PDB entry 7ZKL | X-ray diffraction, 3.18 A resolution | chains H and A of the 3 polymer chains in the assembly

# Chain H
Protein: Thrombin heavy chain
Source organism: Homo sapiens
Notes: EC 3.4.21.5
Reference sequence: P00734 (THRB_HUMAN); the construct lacks a stretch of the UniProt sequence and is renumbered around it, so the offset changes along the chain: 16-36 = UniProt 364-384; 37-60 = UniProt 386-409; 61-77 = UniProt 419-435; 78-97 = UniProt 437-456; 6 more segments
Amino-acid sequence (259 residues; row label = number of the first residue in the row; note: 2 numbers in that range are skipped by the numbering (no residue carries them; nothing is unmodelled there); a row labelled like 60A-60I holds insertion residues (60A, then the next letters in order)):
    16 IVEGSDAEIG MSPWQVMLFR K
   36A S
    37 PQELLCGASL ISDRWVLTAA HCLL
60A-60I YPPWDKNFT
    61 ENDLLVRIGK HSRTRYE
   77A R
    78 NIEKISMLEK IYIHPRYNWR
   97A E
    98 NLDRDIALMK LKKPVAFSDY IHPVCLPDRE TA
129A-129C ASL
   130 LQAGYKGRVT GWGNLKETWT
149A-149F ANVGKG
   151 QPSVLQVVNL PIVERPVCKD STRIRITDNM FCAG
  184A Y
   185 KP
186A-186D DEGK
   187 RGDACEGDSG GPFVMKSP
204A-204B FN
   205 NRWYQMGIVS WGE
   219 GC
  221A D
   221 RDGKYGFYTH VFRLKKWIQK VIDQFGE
Not modelled in the structure: 149A-149F, 246-247
Disulfide bonds: Cys42-Cys58, Cys168-Cys182, Cys191-Cys220
Glycans and other covalent adducts: compound 0G6 linked to His57, Ser195
Metal / ion sites: Na+ near Lys224 (its only coordinating residue here)
Ligand contacts:
  - 0G6 (D-phenylalanyl-N-[(2S,3S)-6-{[amino(iminio)methyl]amino}-1-chloro-2-hydroxyhexan-3-yl]-L-prolinamide): Tyr60A, Trp60D, Glu97A, Asn98, Leu99, Ile174, Asp189, Ala190, Cys191, Glu192, Gly193, Asp194, Val213, Ser214, Trp215, Gly216, Gly219, Cys220, Gly226, Phe227
  - (2S)-2-hydroxybutanedioic acid (LMR): Ile162, Val163, Glu164, Arg165, Met180, Phe181, Cys182, Arg233
Swiss-Prot annotation at these positions:
  - region: Ala183 to Val200 (High affinity receptor-binding region which is also known as the TP508 peptide)
  - active site (Charge relay system): His57, Asp102, Ser195
  - glycosylation: Asn60G (N-linked (GlcNAc...) (complex) asparagine)
From the paper describing this entry:
  - binding site for TBA-NNp/DDp (chain A): Ile24, Arg75, Tyr76, Glu77, Ile79, Tyr117

# Chain A
Molecule: TBA-NNp/DDp
Sequence (15 nucleotides; numbered 1 to 15; the number before each row is that of its first residue):
     1 GGTTGGTGTG GTTGG
Glycans and other covalent adducts: compound JL0 linked to DG1; compound JKR linked to DG15
Metal / ion sites: K+: DG1, DG2, DG5, DG6, DG10, DG11, DG14, DG15
Ligand contacts: JL0 (3-[13-methyl-5,7,12,14-tetrakis(oxidanylidene)-6,13-diazatetracyclo[6.6.2.04,16.011,15]hexadeca-1(15),2,4(16),8,10-pentaen-6-yl]propyl 3-[5,7,12,14-tetrakis(oxidanylidene)-13-(3-oxidanylpropyl)-6,13-diazatetracyclo[6.6.2.04,16.011,15]hexadeca-1,3,8(16),9,11(15)-pentaen-6-yl]propyl hydrogen phosphate): DG6, DT7, DG8, DG10

# How chain H and chain A interact
Pairs across the interface - 20 pairs, chain H then chain A:
  Ile24(H) - DT12(A)  sugar contact
  His71(H) - DT12(A)  base contact
  Thr74(H) - DT4(A)  sugar contact
  Arg75(H) - DT4(A)  hydrogen bond to the base
  Arg75(H) - DG5(A)  base contact
  Arg75(H) - DG11(A)  base contact
  Arg75(H) - DT12(A)  base contact
  Arg75(H) - DT13(A)  hydrogen bond to the base
  Tyr76(H) - DT3(A)  stacking on the base
  Tyr76(H) - DT4(A)  hydrogen bond to the sugar
  Glu77(H) - DT12(A)  hydrogen bond to the base
  Arg77A(H) - DG2(A)  base contact
  Arg77A(H) - DT4(A)  base contact
  Arg77A(H) - DT13(A)  hydrogen bond to the base
  Arg77A(H) - DG14(A)  hydrogen bond to the sugar
  Asn78(H) - DT13(A)  hydrogen bond to the phosphate
  Asn78(H) - DG14(A)  phosphate contact
  Ile79(H) - DT12(A)  base contact
  Ile79(H) - DT13(A)  sugar contact
  Tyr117(H) - DT12(A)  hydrogen bond to the phosphate
Interface residues without a listed pair, chain H (12 interface residues in all): Ser72, Ile82

# Summary
12 residues of chain H face 8 of chain A across their interface; the contacts include 8 hydrogen bonds and 1
aromatic stacking contact. Polar contacts include Arg75(H)-DT4(A), Arg75(H)-DT13(A) and Glu77(H)-DT12(A).
Chain H binds (2S)-2-hydroxybutanedioic acid. From the paper: a binding site for TBA-NNp/DDp (chain A) at
Ile24(H), Arg75(H) and Tyr76(H) among others.
Here chain H is Thrombin heavy chain (Homo sapiens) and chain A is TBA-NNp/DDp. Entry 7ZKL (X-ray structure of
the complex between human alpha thrombin and a pseudo-cyclic thrombin binding aptamer (TBA-NNp/DDp) ...) was
determined by X-ray diffraction (same publication as 7ZKM, 7ZKN and 7ZKO).
